7V81 - chains A and C of the 5 polymer chains in the assembly; structure by electron microscopy, 3.20 A resolution.

# Chain A (and C)
Name: Spike glycoprotein
Organism: Severe acute respiratory syndrome coronavirus 2
Notes: chain C of this document is another copy of the same molecule, construct and numbering; everything in this record applies to it too
UniProt: P0DTC2 (SPIKE_SARS2); residue numbers follow UniProt; this construct covers 1-1208
Chain sequence (1283 residues; numbered 1 to 1283; the number before each row is that of its first residue):
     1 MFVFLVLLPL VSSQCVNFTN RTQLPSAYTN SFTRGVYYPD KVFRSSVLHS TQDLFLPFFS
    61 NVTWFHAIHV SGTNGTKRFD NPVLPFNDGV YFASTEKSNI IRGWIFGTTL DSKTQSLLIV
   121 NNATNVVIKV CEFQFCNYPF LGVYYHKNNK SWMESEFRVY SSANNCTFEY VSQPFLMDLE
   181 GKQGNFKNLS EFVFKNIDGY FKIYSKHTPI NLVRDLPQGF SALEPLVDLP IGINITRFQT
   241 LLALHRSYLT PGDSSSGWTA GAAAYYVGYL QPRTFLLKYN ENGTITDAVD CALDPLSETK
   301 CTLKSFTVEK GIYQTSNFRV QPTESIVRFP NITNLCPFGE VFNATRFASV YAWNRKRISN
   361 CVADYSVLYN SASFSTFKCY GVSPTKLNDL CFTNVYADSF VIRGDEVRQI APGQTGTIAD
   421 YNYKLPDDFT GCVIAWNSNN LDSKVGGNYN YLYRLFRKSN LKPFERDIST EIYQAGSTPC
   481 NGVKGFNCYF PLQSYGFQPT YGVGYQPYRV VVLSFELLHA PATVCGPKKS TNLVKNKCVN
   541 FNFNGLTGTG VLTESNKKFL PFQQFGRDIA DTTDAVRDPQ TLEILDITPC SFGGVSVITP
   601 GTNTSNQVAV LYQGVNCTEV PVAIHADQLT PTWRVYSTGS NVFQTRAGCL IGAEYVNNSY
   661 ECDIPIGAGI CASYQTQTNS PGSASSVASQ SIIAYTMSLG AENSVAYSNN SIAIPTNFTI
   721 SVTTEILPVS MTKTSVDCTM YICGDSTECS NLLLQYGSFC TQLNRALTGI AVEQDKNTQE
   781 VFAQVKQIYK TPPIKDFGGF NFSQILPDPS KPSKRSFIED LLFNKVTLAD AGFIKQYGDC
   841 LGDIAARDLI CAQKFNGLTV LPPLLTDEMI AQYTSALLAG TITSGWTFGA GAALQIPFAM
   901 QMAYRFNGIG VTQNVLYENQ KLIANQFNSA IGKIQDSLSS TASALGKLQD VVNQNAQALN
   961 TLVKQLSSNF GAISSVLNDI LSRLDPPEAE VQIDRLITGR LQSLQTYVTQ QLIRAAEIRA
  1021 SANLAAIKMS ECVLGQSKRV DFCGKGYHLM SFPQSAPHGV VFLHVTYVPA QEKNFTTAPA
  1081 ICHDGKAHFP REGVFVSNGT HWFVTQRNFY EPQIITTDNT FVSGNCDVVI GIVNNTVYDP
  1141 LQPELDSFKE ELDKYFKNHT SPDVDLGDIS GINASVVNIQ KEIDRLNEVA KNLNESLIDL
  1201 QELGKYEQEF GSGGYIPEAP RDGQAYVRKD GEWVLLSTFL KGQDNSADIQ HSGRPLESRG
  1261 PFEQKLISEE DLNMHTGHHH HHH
Unresolved in the structure: 1-13, 67-80, 146-152, 177-186, 248-256, 622-634, 676-690, 828-854, 1147-1283 (chain C: 1-13, 67-80, 146-152, 177-186, 248-256, 622-630, 676-690, 828-853, 1147-1283)
Sequence notes: variant Phe18 (Leu in P0DTC2), Asn20 (Thr in P0DTC2), Ser26 (Pro in P0DTC2), Tyr138 (Asp in P0DTC2), Ser190 (Arg in P0DTC2), Thr417 (Lys in P0DTC2), Lys484 (Glu in P0DTC2), Tyr501 (Asn in P0DTC2), Gly614 (Asp in P0DTC2), Tyr655 (His in P0DTC2), Ile1027 (Thr in P0DTC2); engineered mutation Gly682 (Arg in P0DTC2), Ser683 (Arg in P0DTC2), Ser685 (Arg in P0DTC2), Pro986 (Lys in P0DTC2), Pro987 (Val in P0DTC2); expression tag (1209-1283)
Disulfide bonds: Cys15-Cys136, Cys131-Cys166, Cys291-Cys301, Cys336-Cys361, Cys379-Cys432, Cys391-Cys525, Cys480-Cys488, Cys538-Cys590, Cys662-Cys671, Cys738-Cys760, Cys743-Cys749, Cys1032-Cys1043, Cys1082-Cys1126
Covalent attachments: N-acetylglucosamine (NAG) linked to Asn20, Asn61, Asn122, Asn165, Asn234, Asn282, Asn331, Asn343, Asn603, Asn616, Asn657, Asn709, Asn717, Asn801, Asn1074, Asn1098, Asn1134
Curated features (UniProtKB/Swiss-Prot):
  - region: Asn280 to Cys301 (Putative superantigen), Arg403 to Asp405 (Integrin-binding motif), Asn448 to Phe456 (Immunodominant HLA epitope recognized by the CD8+), Pro681, Ala684 (Putative superantigen), Ser816 to Tyr837 (Fusion peptide 1), Lys835 to Phe855 (Fusion peptide 2), Asp1163 to Glu1202 (Heptad repeat 2)
  - site: Arg815, Ser816 (Cleavage)
  - glycosylation: Asn17 (N-linked (GlcNAc...) (complex) asparagine), Asn61 (N-linked (GlcNAc...) (hybrid) asparagine), Asn74 (N-linked (GlcNAc...) (complex) asparagine), Asn122 (N-linked (GlcNAc...) (hybrid) asparagine), Asn149 (N-linked (GlcNAc...) (complex) asparagine), Asn165 (N-linked (GlcNAc...) (complex) asparagine), Asn234 (N-linked (GlcNAc...) (high mannose) asparagine), Asn282 (N-linked (GlcNAc...) (complex) asparagine), Thr323 (O-linked (GalNAc) threonine), Ser325 (O-linked (HexNAc...) serine), Asn331 (N-linked (GlcNAc...) (complex) asparagine), Asn343 (N-linked (GlcNAc...) (complex) asparagine), Asn603 (N-linked (GlcNAc...) (hybrid) asparagine), Asn616 (N-linked (GlcNAc...) (complex) asparagine), Asn657 (N-linked (GlcNAc...) (complex) asparagine), Thr676 (O-linked (GlcNAc...) threonine), Thr678 (O-linked (GlcNAc...) threonine), Asn709 (N-linked (GlcNAc...) (high mannose) asparagine), Asn717 (N-linked (GlcNAc...) (hybrid) asparagine), Asn801 (N-linked (GlcNAc...) (hybrid) asparagine) and 6 more in UniProt
  - natural variant: Leu5 (L5F: In strain: Iota/B.1.526), Ser13 (S13I: In strain: Epsilon/B.1.427/B.1.429), Phe18 (L18F: In strain: Beta/B.1.351, Gamma/P.1 and 1 more; this construct carries the variant), Thr19 (T19I: In strain: Omicron/BQ.1.1, Omicron/XBB.1.5 and 1 more; T19R: In strain: Delta/B.1.617.2, Omicron/BA.2 and 4 more), Asn20 (T20N: In strain: Gamma/P.1; this construct carries the variant), Leu24 to Ala27 (sequence variant, change not given here; In strain: Omicron/BA.2, Omicron/BA.2.12.1 and 6 more), Ser26 (P26S: In strain: Gamma/P.1; this construct carries the variant), Gln52 (Q52H: In strain: Omicron/EG.5.1), Ala67 (A67V: In strain: Eta/B.1.525, Omicron/BA.1), His69 to Val70 (deletion: In strain: Alpha/B.1.1.7, Eta/B.1.525 and 5 more), Gly75 (G75V: In strain: Lambda/C.37), Thr76 (T76I: In strain: Lambda/C.37), 82 further natural variant entries in UniProt
  - mutagenesis: His69 to Val70 (Increased incorporation of cleaved spike into virions), Asn121 (N121Q: Partial loss of biliverdin affinity), Asn234 (N234Q: Increased resistance to neutralizing antibodies), Asn331 (N331Q: Reduced viral infectivity), Asn343 (N343Q: Reduced viral infectivity), Leu452 (L452R: Increased resistance to neutralizing antibodies. Decreases HLA binding to NF9 epitope. Increased binding affinity to human ACE2), Tyr453 (Y453F: Decreased HLA binding to NF9 epitope. Increased binding affinity to human ACE2), Ala475 (A475V: Increased resistance to neutralizing antibodies), Val483 (V483A: Increased resistance to neutralizing antibodies), Phe490 (F490L: Increased resistance to neutralizing antibodies and human covalescent sera neutralization), Gln493 (Q493N: Reduced host ACE2-binding affinity in vitro; Q493Y: Reduced host ACE2-binding affinity in vitro), His519 (H519P: Increased resistance to human covalescent sera neutralization), 8 further mutagenesis entries in UniProt

# How chain A and chain C interact
Residue-residue contacts (115):
  Lys41(A) with Pro521(C); Phe562(C); Gln563(C); Gln564(C), hydrogen bond (backbone-backbone)
  Val42(A) with Phe565(C); Arg567(C)
  Phe43(A) with Lys558(C); Phe559(C), hydrophobic; Gln563(C); Phe565(C), hydrogen bond (backbone-backbone); Gly566(C); Arg567(C), hydrogen bond (backbone-backbone)
  Arg44(A) with Arg567(C)
  Tyr200(A) with Asn394(C), hydrogen bond
  Pro225(A) with Phe562(C), hydrophobic
  Pro230(A) with Arg357(C), hydrogen bond (backbone-side chain)
  Gly283(A) with Gln563(C)
  Tyr369(A) with Ser477(C)
  Asp737(A) with Asn317(C), hydrogen bond
  Met740(A) with Arg319(C), hydrogen bond
  Asp745(A) with Arg319(C), salt bridge
  Gln755(A) with Asn969(C); Phe970(C), hydrogen bond (backbone-backbone); Gly971(C)
  Tyr756(A) with Gln965(C), hydrogen bond (backbone-side chain)
  Gly757(A) with Gln965(C); Ser968(C)
  Ser758(A) with Gln965(C)
  Phe759(A) with Phe970(C), hydrophobic; Gln1002(C)
  Arg765(A) with Gln957(C)
  Lys786(A) with Lys1045(C)
  Gln787(A) with Ala701(C); Asn703(C)
  Ile788(A) with Leu699(C), hydrophobic; Ala701(C), hydrogen bond (backbone-backbone); Glu702(C); Asn703(C), hydrogen bond (backbone-backbone)
  Tyr789(A) with Asn703(C)
  Lys790(A) with Glu702(C), salt bridge; Asn703(C), hydrogen bond (backbone-backbone)
  Pro792(A) with Tyr707(C), hydrophobic
  Asp796(A) with Tyr707(C); Asn709(C)
  Phe797(A) with Tyr707(C)
  Gly857(A) with Phe592(C)
  Pro863(A) with Ala668(C), hydrogen bond (backbone-backbone)
  Leu864(A) with Pro665(C), hydrophobic; Ala668(C); Gly669(C), hydrogen bond (backbone-backbone)
  Met869(A) with Gly669(C); Met697(C), hydrophobic; Leu699(C)
  Gln872(A) with Leu699(C)
  Tyr873(A) with Leu699(C)
  Thr883(A) with Val705(C); Tyr707(C)
  Gly889(A) with Lys1045(C)
  Ala890(A) with Lys1045(C), hydrogen bond (backbone-side chain); Gly1046(C)
  Ala892(A) with Glu1072(C)
  Leu894(A) with Ala713(C); Pro715(C); Glu1072(C)
  Gln895(A) with Ala706(C); Ser711(C), hydrogen bond; Ile712(C); Ala713(C), hydrogen bond (backbone-backbone)
  Ile896(A) with Tyr707(C); Ile712(C), hydrophobic
  Pro897(A) with Asn709(C); Ser711(C); Thr1077(C)
  Phe898(A) with Tyr707(C)
  Met900(A) with Thr1077(C), hydrogen bond; Ala1078(C); Pro1079(C)
  Tyr904(A) with Val1094(C); Arg1107(C), hydrogen bond
  Asn907(A) with Glu1092(C); Arg1107(C)
  Gln913(A) with Phe1089(C); Pro1090(C), hydrogen bond (side chain-backbone); Arg1107(C)
  Asn914(A) with Ser1123(C), hydrogen bond
  Tyr917(A) with Pro1079(C); Phe1089(C), hydrophobic; Val1128(C); Val1129(C)
  Glu918(A) with Ser1123(C)
  Gln920(A) with Ile1130(C)
  Ser967(A) with Asp571(C), hydrogen bond
  Asn978(A) with Thr547(C)
  Leu981(A) with Lys386(C)
  Ser982(A) with Lys386(C); Leu390(C)
  Arg983(A) with Gly381(C), hydrogen bond (side chain-backbone); Val382(C); Ser383(C), hydrogen bond (backbone-backbone); Lys386(C); Leu390(C); Leu517(C)
  Leu984(A) with Gly381(C); Ser383(C); Lys386(C)
  Asp985(A) with Ser383(C)
  Asp994(A) with Arg995(C), salt bridge
  Gln1005(A) with Gln1002(C), hydrogen bond
  Ile1013(A) with Ile1013(C), hydrophobic
  Arg1019(A) with Glu1017(C), salt bridge
  Ser1030(A) with Val1040(C)
  Glu1031(A) with Arg1039(C), salt bridge; Val1040(C)
  Arg1039(A) with Arg1039(C)
  Glu1144(A) with Leu1141(C)
Also at the interface, not in a pair above, chain A (81 interface residues in all): Tyr38, Asp40, Val47, Gly199, Ile231, Asn282, Thr385, Leu861, Leu865, Thr866, Trp886, Val963, Asp979, Gln1002, Ile1027, Gly1035, Leu1141
Also at the interface, not in a pair above, chain C (87 interface residues in all): Lys557, Leu560, Asp568, Ala570, Gln613, Arg646, Gly667, Thr696, Gly700, Ser704, Ser708, Thr961, Thr1006, Asp1041, Phe1042, Tyr1047, Asn1074, Gly1093, Phe1121, Gly1124

# Overview
81 residues of chain A and 87 residues of chain C are in contact; the contacts include 25 hydrogen bonds and 5
salt bridges. Polar pairs include Asp745(A)-Arg319(C), Lys790(A)-Glu702(C) and Asp994(A)-Arg995(C). Covalently
linked N-acetylglucosamine: at Asn20(A), Asn61(A), Asn122(A), Asn165(A), Asn234(A) and Asn282(A) and 11 more.
Both chains are Spike glycoprotein (Severe acute respiratory syndrome coronavirus 2). Entry 7V81 (Cryo-EM
structure of SARS-CoV-2 S-Gamma variant (P.1) in complex with Angiotensin-converting enzyme 2 (ACE2)
ectodomain, two ...) was determined by electron microscopy.
